Entry 7CGN (electron microscopy, 4.30 A resolution (low resolution: residue-level contacts below are approximate; hydrogen-bond / salt-bridge calls are withheld)); this record covers chains G and H of the 12 polymer chains in the assembly.

Chain G (and H):
Protein: Outer membrane lipid asymmetry maintenance protein MlaD
From: Escherichia coli (strain K12)
Notes: chain H of this document is another copy of the same molecule, construct and numbering; everything in this record applies to it too
Reference sequence: A0A6D2XU65 (A0A6D2XU65_ECOLI); residue numbers follow UniProt; this construct covers 1-183
Chain sequence (183 residues; numbered 1 to 183; the number before each row is that of its first residue):
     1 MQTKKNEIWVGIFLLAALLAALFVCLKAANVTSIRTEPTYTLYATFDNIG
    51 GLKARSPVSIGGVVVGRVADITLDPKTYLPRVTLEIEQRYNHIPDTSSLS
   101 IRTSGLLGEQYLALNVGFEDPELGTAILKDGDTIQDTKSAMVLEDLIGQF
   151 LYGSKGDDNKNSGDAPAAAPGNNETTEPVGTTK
Disordered / not traced: 1-3, 31-35, 153-183

Chain G / chain H interface:
Pairs across the interface (13):
  Tyr78(G) - His92(H)
  Leu107(G) - Gly105(H)
  Leu107(G) - Leu106(H)
  Val142(G) - Arg102(H)
  Leu143(G) - Thr103(H)
  Leu143(G) - Gly105(H)
  Leu143(G) - Met141(H)
  Glu144(G) - Lys138(H)
  Glu144(G) - Ala140(H)
  Glu144(G) - Met141(H)
  Ile147(G) - Leu146(H)
  Phe150(G) - Phe150(H)
  Leu151(G) - Gln149(H)
Other interface residues (no listed pair), chain G (10 interface residues in all): Ile49, Leu73
Other interface residues (no listed pair), chain H (15 interface residues in all): Gly61, Val63, Ile101, Ser104

Summary:
10 residues of chain G and 15 residues of chain H are in contact.
Chain G and chain H are both Outer membrane lipid asymmetry maintenance protein MlaD (Escherichia coli (strain
K12)); the structure, The overall structure of the MlaFEDB complex in ATP-bound EQtall conformation (Mutation
of E170Q on MlaF), was determined by electron microscopy (same publication as 7CGE and 7CH0).
